Entry 8B94 (X-ray diffraction, 1.55 A resolution); this record covers chains A and C.

[Chain A]
Protein: Peroxisome proliferator-activated receptor gamma
Organism: Homo sapiens
UniProt: P37231 (PPARG_HUMAN); residues 203-477 here correspond to UniProt positions 231-505 (UniProt number = residue number + 28)
Amino-acid sequence (279 residues; each row starts with the number of its first residue):
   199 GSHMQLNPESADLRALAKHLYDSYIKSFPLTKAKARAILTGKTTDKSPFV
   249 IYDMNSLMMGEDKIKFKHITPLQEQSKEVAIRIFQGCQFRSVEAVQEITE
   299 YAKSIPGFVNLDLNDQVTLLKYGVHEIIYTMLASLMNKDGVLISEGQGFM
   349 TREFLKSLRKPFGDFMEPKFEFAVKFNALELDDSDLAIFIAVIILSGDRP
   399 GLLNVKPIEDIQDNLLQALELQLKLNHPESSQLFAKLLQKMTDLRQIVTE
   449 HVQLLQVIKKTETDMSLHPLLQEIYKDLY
Disordered / not traced: 199-200, 268-273, 462-465, 471-477
Sequence notes: expression tag (199-202)
UniProt features mapped onto this chain:
  - motif: Pro467 to Asp475 (9aaTAD)
  - binding site (rosiglitazone): Gln286 to Ser289, His323, His449, Tyr473
  - cross-link: Lys224 (Glycyl lysine isopeptide (Lys-Gly) (interchain with G-Cter in ubiquitin))
Covalent attachments: compound Q5O linked to Cys285
Small-molecule neighbours: Q5O (N3-[4-[bis(fluoranyl)methoxy]-2-methyl-phenyl]-4-chloranyl-6-fluoranyl-N1-[(4-fluorophenyl)methyl]benzene-1,3-dicarboxamide): Phe282, Gln286, Arg288, Ser289, Val290, Ala292, Val293, His323, Ile326, Tyr327, Met329, Leu330, Leu333, Phe363, His449, Leu453

[Chain C]
Protein: Nuclear receptor corepressor 2
UniProt: Q9Y618 (NCOR2_HUMAN); residues 2343-2365 here correspond to UniProt positions 2332-2354 (UniProt number = residue number - 11)
Amino-acid sequence (23 residues; row label = number of the first residue in the row):
  2343 HASTNMGLEAIIRKALMGKYDQW
Disordered / not traced: 2343-2348, 2360-2365
UniProt features mapped onto this chain:
  - motif: Leu2350 to Ile2354 (CORNR box of ID2)
Small-molecule neighbours: Q5O (N3-[4-[bis(fluoranyl)methoxy]-2-methyl-phenyl]-4-chloranyl-6-fluoranyl-N1-[(4-fluorophenyl)methyl]benzene-1,3-dicarboxamide): Gly2349, Leu2350, Ile2353

[Chain A / chain C interface]
Residue-residue contacts - 23 pairs, chain A then chain C:
  Val290(A) - Ile2353(C)  hydrophobic
  Val293(A) - Leu2350(C)  hydrophobic
  Val293(A) - Ile2353(C)  hydrophobic
  Val293(A) - Ile2354(C)  hydrophobic
  Gln294(A) - Ile2353(C)
  Thr297(A) - Ala2357(C)
  Thr297(A) - Leu2358(C)
  Glu298(A) - Ala2357(C)
  Lys301(A) - Ala2357(C)  hydrogen bond (side chain-backbone)
  Lys301(A) - Leu2358(C)
  Leu311(A) - Leu2358(C)  hydrophobic
  Asn312(A) - Arg2355(C)
  Gln314(A) - Leu2358(C)
  Val315(A) - Glu2351(C)
  Val315(A) - Arg2355(C)
  Leu318(A) - Ile2354(C)
  Lys319(A) - Leu2350(C)
  Lys319(A) - Glu2351(C)  salt bridge
  Lys319(A) - Ile2354(C)
  Val322(A) - Leu2350(C)  hydrophobic
  Leu468(A) - Lys2356(C)
  Leu469(A) - Gly2349(C)
  Leu469(A) - Ile2353(C)  hydrophobic
Also at the interface, not in a pair above, chain A (17 interface residues in all): Phe306, His323
Also at the interface, not in a pair above, chain C (10 interface residues in all): Met2359

[Summary]
17 residues of chain A face 10 of chain C across their interface; the contacts include 1 hydrogen bond and 1
salt bridge. Polar pairs include Lys319(A)-Glu2351(C) and Lys301(A)-Ala2357(C). Chain C binds compound Q5O.
Compound Q5O is covalently linked to Cys285(A).
Here chain A is Peroxisome proliferator-activated receptor gamma (Homo sapiens) and chain C is Nuclear
receptor corepressor 2. Entry 8B94 (Crystal structure of PPARG and NCOR2 with BAY-5516, an inverse agonist)
was determined by X-ray diffraction (same publication as 8B8W, 8B8X, 8B8Y, 8B8Z, 8B90, 8B91 and 3 further
entries).
